7MR3 - chains B and D of the 5 polymer chains in the assembly; structure by electron microscopy, 3.60 A resolution.

== Chain B ==
Molecule: RecBCD enzyme subunit RecB
From: Escherichia coli (strain K12)
Notes: EC 3.1.11.5
Reference sequence: P08394 (RECB_ECOLI); residue numbers follow UniProt; this construct covers 1-1180
Sequence (1180 residues; each row starts with the number of its first residue):
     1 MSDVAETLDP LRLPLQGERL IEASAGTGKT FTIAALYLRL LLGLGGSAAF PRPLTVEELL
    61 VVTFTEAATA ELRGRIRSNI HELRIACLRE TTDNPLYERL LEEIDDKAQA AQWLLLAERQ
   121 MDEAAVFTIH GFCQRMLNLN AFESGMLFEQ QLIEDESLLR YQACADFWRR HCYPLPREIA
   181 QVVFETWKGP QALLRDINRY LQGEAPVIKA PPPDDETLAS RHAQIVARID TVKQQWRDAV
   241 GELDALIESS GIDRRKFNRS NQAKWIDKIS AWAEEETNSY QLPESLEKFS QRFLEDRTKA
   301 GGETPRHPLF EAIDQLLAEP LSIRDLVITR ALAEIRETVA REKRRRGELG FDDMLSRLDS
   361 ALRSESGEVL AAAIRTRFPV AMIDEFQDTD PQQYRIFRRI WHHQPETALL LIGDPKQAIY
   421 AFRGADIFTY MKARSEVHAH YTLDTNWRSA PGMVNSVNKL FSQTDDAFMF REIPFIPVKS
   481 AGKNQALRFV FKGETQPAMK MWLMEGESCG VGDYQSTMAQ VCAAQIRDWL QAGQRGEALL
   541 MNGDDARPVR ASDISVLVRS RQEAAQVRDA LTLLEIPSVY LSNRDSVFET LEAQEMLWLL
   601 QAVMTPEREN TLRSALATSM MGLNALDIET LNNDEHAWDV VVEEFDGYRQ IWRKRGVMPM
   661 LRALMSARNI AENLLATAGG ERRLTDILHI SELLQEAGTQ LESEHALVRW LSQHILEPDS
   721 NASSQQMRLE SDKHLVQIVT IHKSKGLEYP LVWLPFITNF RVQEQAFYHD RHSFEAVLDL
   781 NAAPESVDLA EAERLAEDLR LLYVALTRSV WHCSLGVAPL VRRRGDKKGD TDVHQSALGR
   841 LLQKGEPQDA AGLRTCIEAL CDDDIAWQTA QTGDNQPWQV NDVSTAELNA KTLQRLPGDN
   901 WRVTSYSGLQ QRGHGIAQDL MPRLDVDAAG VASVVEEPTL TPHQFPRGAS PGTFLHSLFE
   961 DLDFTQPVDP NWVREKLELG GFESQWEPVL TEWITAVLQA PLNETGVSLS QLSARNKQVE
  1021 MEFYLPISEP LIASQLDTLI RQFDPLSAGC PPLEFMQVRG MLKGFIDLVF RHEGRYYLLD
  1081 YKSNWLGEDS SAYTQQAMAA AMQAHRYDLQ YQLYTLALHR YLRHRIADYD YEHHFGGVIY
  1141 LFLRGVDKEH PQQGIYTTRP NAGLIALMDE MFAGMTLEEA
Disordered / not traced: 1-4, 290-303, 911-938, 1175-1180

== Chain D ==
Molecule: RecBCD enzyme subunit RecD
From: Escherichia coli (strain K12)
Notes: EC 3.1.11.5
Reference sequence: P04993 (RECD_ECOLI); residue numbers follow UniProt; this construct covers 1-608
Sequence (608 residues; numbered 1 to 608; the number before each row is that of its first residue):
     1 MKLQKQLLEA VEHKQLRPLD VQFALTVAGD EHPAVTLAAA LLSHDAGEGH VCLPLSRLEN
    61 NEASHPLLAT CVSEIGELQN WEECLLASQA VSRGDEPTPM ILCGDRLYLN RMWCNERTVA
   121 RFFNEVNHAI EVDEALLAQT LDKLFPVSDE INWQKVAAAV ALTRRISVIS GGPGTGKTTT
   181 VAKLLAALIQ MADGERCRIR LAAPTGKAAA RLTESLGKAL RQLPLTDEQK KRIPEDASTL
   241 HRLLGAQPGS QRLRHHAGNP LHLDVLVVDE ASMIDLPMMS RLIDALPDHA RVIFLGDRDQ
   301 LASVEAGAVL GDICAYANAG FTAERARQLS RLTGTHVPAG TGTEAASLRD SLCLLQKSYR
   361 FGSDSGIGQL AAAINRGDKT AVKTVFQQDF TDIEKRLLQS GEDYIAMLEE ALAGYGRYLD
   421 LLQARAEPDL IIQAFNEYQL LCALREGPFG VAGLNERIEQ FMQQKRKIHR HPHSRWYEGR
   481 PVMIARNDSA LGLFNGDIGI ALDRGQGTRV WFAMPDGNIK SVQPSRLPEH ETTWAMTVHK
   541 SQGSEFDHAA LILPSQRTPV VTRELVYTAV TRARRRLSLY ADERILSAAI ATRTERRSGL
   601 AALFSSRE
Disordered / not traced: 1, 607-608

== Chain B / chain D interface ==
Residue-residue contacts (11):
  E607(B) - S525(D)
  E607(B) - L527(D)
  E609(B) - A490(D)
  E635(B) - R526(D)  salt bridge
  D639(B) - R509(D)  salt bridge
  D639(B) - Q523(D)
  D639(B) - R526(D)  salt bridge
  V642(B) - S525(D)
  V642(B) - R526(D)
  E643(B) - S525(D)  hydrogen bond
  D646(B) - S525(D)  hydrogen bond
Also at the interface, not in a pair above, chain B (8 interface residues in all): W638

== Overview ==
8 residues of chain B and 6 residues of chain D are in contact; the contacts include 2 hydrogen bonds and 3
salt bridges. Polar pairs include E635(B)-R526(D), D639(B)-R509(D) and D639(B)-R526(D).
Chain B is RecBCD enzyme subunit RecB and chain D is RecBCD enzyme subunit RecD, both from Escherichia coli
(strain K12); the structure, Cryo-EM structure of RecBCD-DNA complex with docked RecBNuc and stabilized RecD,
was determined by electron microscopy, deposited together with 7MR0, 7MR1, 7MR2 and 7MR4.
